Entry 5G59 (X-ray diffraction, 1.61 A resolution); this record covers chain A.

[Chain A]
Name: Esterase
From: Pyrococcus furiosus
UniProt: Q8TZJ1 (Q8TZJ1_PYRFU); residue numbers follow UniProt; this construct covers 21-288
Amino-acid sequence (275 residues; row label = number of the first residue in the row):
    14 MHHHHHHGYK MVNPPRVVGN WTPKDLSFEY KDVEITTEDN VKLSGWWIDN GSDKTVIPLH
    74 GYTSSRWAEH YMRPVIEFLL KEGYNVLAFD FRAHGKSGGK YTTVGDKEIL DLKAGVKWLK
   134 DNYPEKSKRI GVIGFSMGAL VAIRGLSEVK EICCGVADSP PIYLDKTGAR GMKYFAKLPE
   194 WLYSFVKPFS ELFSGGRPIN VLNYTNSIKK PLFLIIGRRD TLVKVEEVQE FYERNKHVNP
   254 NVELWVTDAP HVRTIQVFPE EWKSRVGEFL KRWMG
Unresolved in the structure: 14
Differences from the reference sequence: expression tag (14-20)
Metal / ion sites: Hg2+ site 1 near V145 (its only coordinating residue here); Hg2+ site 2: C167, M287

[Overview]
C167 and M287 form the Hg2+ site 2.
Chain A is Esterase (Pyrococcus furiosus); the structure, Structure of the Pyrococcus Furiosus Esterase Pf2001
with space group P3121, was determined by X-ray diffraction together with 5LCN, 5G5C and 5G5M from the same
study.
